3M9S - chains 6 and 9 of the 13 polymer chains in the assembly; structure by X-ray diffraction, 4.50 A resolution (low resolution: residue-level contacts below are approximate; hydrogen-bond / salt-bridge calls are withheld).

# Chain 6
Protein: NADH-quinone oxidoreductase subunit B
Source organism: Thermus thermophilus
Notes: EC 1.6.99.5
UniProtKB: Q56218 (NQO6_THET8); residues 1-181 here = UniProt positions 1-181
Chain sequence (181 residues; row label = number of the first residue in the row):
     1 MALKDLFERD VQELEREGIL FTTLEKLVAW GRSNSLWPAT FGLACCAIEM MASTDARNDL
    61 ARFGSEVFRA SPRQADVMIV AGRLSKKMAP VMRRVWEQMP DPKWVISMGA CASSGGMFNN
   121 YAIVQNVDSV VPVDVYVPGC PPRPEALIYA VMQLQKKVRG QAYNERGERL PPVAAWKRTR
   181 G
Not modelled in the structure: 1-14, 58-73, 176-181
UniProt features mapped onto this chain:
  - binding site ([4Fe-4S] cluster): C45, C46, C111, C140
Ion coordination: 4Fe-4S cluster Fe: C45, C46, C111, C140
Residues lining bound ligands: 4Fe-4S cluster (SF4): A44, C45, C46, G82, R83, G109, A110, C111, F118, G139, C140, P141

# Chain 9
Protein: NADH-quinone oxidoreductase subunit I
Source organism: Thermus thermophilus
Notes: EC 1.6.99.5
UniProtKB: Q56224 (NQO9_THET8); residue numbers follow UniProt; this construct covers 1-182
Chain sequence (182 residues; each row starts with the number of its first residue):
     1 MTLKALAQSL GITLKYLFSK PVTVPYPDAP VALKPRFHGR HVLTRHPNGL EKCIGCSLCA
    61 AACPAYAIYV EPAENDPENP VSAGERYAKV YEINMLRCIF CGLCEEACPT GAIVLGYDFE
   121 MADYEYSDLV YGKEDMLVDV VGTKPQRREA KRTGKPVKVG YVVPYVRPEL EGFKAPTEGG
   181 KR
Not modelled in the structure: 1-25, 180-182
UniProt features mapped onto this chain:
  - binding site ([4Fe-4S] cluster): C53, C56, S57, C59, C63, C98, I99, C101, C104, C108
Ion coordination: 4Fe-4S cluster Fe site 1: C53, C56, C59, C108; 4Fe-4S cluster Fe site 2: C63, C98, C101, C104
Residues lining bound ligands:
  - 4Fe-4S cluster (SF4), molecule 1: H41, C63, P64, A65, I68, I93, C98, I99, F100, C101, G102, L103, C104, L115
  - 4Fe-4S cluster (SF4), molecule 2: C53, I54, G55, C56, S57, L58, C59, Y91, C108, P109, T110, A112, I113

# Interface between chain 6 and chain 9
Residue-residue contacts (50; chain 6 residue first):
  A110(6) - L96(9)
  A110(6) - C98(9)
  A110(6) - I99(9)
  S113(6) - L96(9)
  S114(6) - L96(9)
  S114(6) - R97(9)
  S114(6) - Y126(9)
  G115(6) - R97(9)
  G116(6) - R97(9)
  M117(6) - I99(9)
  N119(6) - R97(9)
  Q125(6) - R97(9)
  N126(6) - Y126(9)
  D134(6) - Y124(9)
  V135(6) - D123(9)
  V135(6) - Y124(9)
  Y136(6) - L96(9)
  Y136(6) - A122(9)
  Y136(6) - D123(9)
  Y136(6) - Y124(9)
  Y136(6) - Y126(9)
  Y136(6) - L129(9)
  P138(6) - M95(9)
  P138(6) - M121(9)
  C140(6) - I99(9)
  R143(6) - V31(9)
  E145(6) - V31(9)
  E145(6) - F119(9)
  A146(6) - F119(9)
  I148(6) - P27(9)
  Y149(6) - E120(9)
  Y149(6) - A122(9)
  Y149(6) - P145(9)
  Y149(6) - Q146(9)
  A150(6) - A122(9)
  Q153(6) - Y124(9)
  K156(6) - Y124(9)
  K156(6) - E149(9)
  K156(6) - R152(9)
  K157(6) - Y124(9)
  A162(6) - Y124(9)
  Y163(6) - R148(9)
  Y163(6) - R152(9)
  N164(6) - E125(9)
  N164(6) - D128(9)
  N164(6) - R148(9)
  E165(6) - D128(9)
  E165(6) - R148(9)
  L170(6) - Y124(9)
  L170(6) - E125(9)
Interface residues without a listed pair, chain 6 (32 interface residues in all): V137, G139, M152, Q161
Interface residues without a listed pair, chain 9 (29 interface residues in all): A32, L33, F37, A65, N94, F100, K144

# In short
The interface between chain 6 and chain 9 involves 32 residues on one side and 29 on the other. Chain 6 binds
4Fe-4S cluster. Ligands of chain 9: 4Fe-4S cluster.
Here chain 6 is NADH-quinone oxidoreductase subunit B and chain 9 is NADH-quinone oxidoreductase subunit I,
both from Thermus thermophilus. Entry 3M9S (Crystal structure of respiratory complex I from Thermus
thermophilus) was determined by X-ray diffraction together with 3M9C from the same study.
